PDB entry 1BHM | X-ray diffraction, 2.20 A resolution | chains A and B of the 4 polymer chains in the assembly

== Chain A (and B) ==
Molecule: Protein (bamhi (e.c.3.1.21.4))
From: Bacillus amyloliquefaciens
Notes: EC 3.1.21.4; chain B of this document is another copy of the same molecule, construct and numbering; everything in this record applies to it too
UniProtKB: P23940 (T2BA_BACAM); numbering as in UniProt (aligned over 1-213)
Chain sequence (213 residues; each row starts with the number of its first residue):
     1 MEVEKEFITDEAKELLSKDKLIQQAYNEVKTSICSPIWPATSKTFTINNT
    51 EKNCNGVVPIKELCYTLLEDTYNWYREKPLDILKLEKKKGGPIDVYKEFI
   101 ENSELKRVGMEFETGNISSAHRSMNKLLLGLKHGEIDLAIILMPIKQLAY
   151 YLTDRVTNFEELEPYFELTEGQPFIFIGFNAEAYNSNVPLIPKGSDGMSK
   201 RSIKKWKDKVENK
Unresolved in the structure: 199-213 (chain B: 209-213)
Swiss-Prot annotation at these positions:
  - active site: E113 (Proton acceptor)
  - binding site (Mg(2+)): E77, D94, E111, F112

== Interface between chain A and chain B ==
Pairs across the interface - 38 pairs, chain A then chain B:
  L83(A) - P164(B)  hydrophobic
  K87(A) - P164(B)  hydrogen bond (side chain-backbone)
  K87(A) - E167(B)  salt bridge
  K89(A) - K146(B)
  K89(A) - E160(B)
  K89(A) - E161(B)
  K89(A) - P164(B)
  I117(A) - R122(B)
  S118(A) - S118(B)  hydrogen bond
  S118(A) - S119(B)
  S118(A) - R122(B)
  S119(A) - S118(B)
  H121(A) - H121(B)
  H121(A) - R122(B)
  H121(A) - N125(B)  hydrogen bond
  R122(A) - I117(B)
  R122(A) - S118(B)
  R122(A) - H121(B)
  M124(A) - N125(B)
  N125(A) - H121(B)  hydrogen bond
  N125(A) - M124(B)
  N125(A) - N125(B)  hydrogen bond
  N125(A) - L168(B)
  K126(A) - Y165(B)
  L129(A) - Y165(B)  hydrophobic
  L129(A) - E167(B)
  H133(A) - E167(B)  salt bridge
  E160(A) - K89(B)
  P164(A) - K87(B)  hydrogen bond (backbone-side chain)
  P164(A) - K89(B)
  Y165(A) - N125(B)
  Y165(A) - K126(B)
  Y165(A) - L129(B)  hydrophobic
  E167(A) - K87(B)  salt bridge
  E167(A) - L129(B)
  E167(A) - K132(B)  salt bridge
  E167(A) - H133(B)  salt bridge
  L168(A) - N125(B)
Interface residues without a listed pair, chain A (22 interface residues in all): L128, R155, E161, E170
Interface residues without a listed pair, chain B (24 interface residues in all): L83, N116, L128, R155

== In short ==
22 residues of chain A and 24 residues of chain B are in contact; the contacts include 6 hydrogen bonds and 5
salt bridges. Among the polar pairs are K87(A)-E167(B), H133(A)-E167(B) and E167(A)-K132(B).
Chain A and chain B are both Protein (bamhi (e.c.3.1.21.4)) (Bacillus amyloliquefaciens); the structure,
Restriction endonuclease bamhi complex with DNA, was determined by X-ray diffraction.
